1YIB - chain A; structure by X-ray diffraction, 1.80 A resolution.

# Chain A
Molecule: Microtubule-associated protein RP/EB family member 1
Organism: Homo sapiens
Notes: fragment: EB1 C-terminal Domain; engineered mutation(s): N-terminal cloning artifact GPLGS
UniProt: Q15691 (MARE1_HUMAN); residues 185-255 here correspond to UniProt positions 184-254 (UniProt number = residue number - 1)
Amino-acid sequence (76 residues; each row starts with the number of its first residue):
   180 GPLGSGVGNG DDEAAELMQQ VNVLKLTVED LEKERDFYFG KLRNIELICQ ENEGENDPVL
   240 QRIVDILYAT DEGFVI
Unresolved in the structure: 180-189, 251-255
Differences from the reference sequence: cloning artifact (180-184)
Reported in the primary citation:
  - mutagenesis - F216A, Y217A, F218A, K220A, I224A, E225A: abolished binding to MACF2
  - self-association interface (contacts with another copy of this molecule): Lys204

# Summary
From the paper: F216A, Y217A and F218A, among others, abolish binding to MACF2; a self-association interface
involving Lys204; 6 substitutions were tested in all.
Chain A is Microtubule-associated protein RP/EB family member 1 (Homo sapiens); the structure, Crystal
Structure of the Human EB1 C-terminal Dimerization Domain, was determined by X-ray diffraction together with
1YIG from the same study.
